Entry 4ENK (X-ray diffraction, 3.04 A resolution); this record covers chains A and B of the 3 polymer chains in the assembly.

[Chain A]
Protein: Alkyltransferase-like protein 1
Organism: Schizosaccharomyces pombe
UniProtKB: Q9UTN9 (ATL1_SCHPO); numbering as in UniProt (aligned over 1-108)
Chain sequence (116 residues; each row starts with the number of its first residue):
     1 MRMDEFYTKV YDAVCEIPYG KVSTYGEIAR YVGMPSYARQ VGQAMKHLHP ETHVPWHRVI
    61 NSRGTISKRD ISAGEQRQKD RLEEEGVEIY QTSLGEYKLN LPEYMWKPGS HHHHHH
Disordered / not traced: 109-116
Construct notes: expression tag (109-116)
Curated features (UniProtKB/Swiss-Prot):
  - site: Tyr25 (Required for phosphate rotation/nucleotide flipping), Arg39 (Arg finger, required for nucleotide flipping), Arg69 (Critical for recognition of O(6)-alkylguanines, probes the electrostatic potential of the flipped base to distinguish between O(6)-alkylguanine and guanine)
  - mutagenesis: Arg69 (R69A/F: Reduces discrimination of modified bases 10-100-fold and increases sensitivity toward alkylating agents)
Reported in the primary citation:
  - binding site for the 13-nt DNA strand: Arg39
  - binding site for the 13-nt DNA strand (chain B): Pro50

[Chain B]
Molecule: 13-nt DNA strand
Sequence (13 nucleotides; each row starts with the number of its first residue):
     1 GCCATGXCTA GTA
Modified positions: 6PO (9-(2-deoxy-5-O-phosphono-beta-D-erythro-pentofuranosyl)-6-propoxy-9H-purin-2-amine) at position 7

[Interface between chain A and chain B]
Residue-residue contacts - 31 pairs, chain A then chain B:
  Thr24(A) with DT9(B), phosphate contact
  Tyr25(A) with 6PO_7(B), base contact; DC8(B), sugar contact; DT9(B), phosphate contact
  Gly26(A) with DC8(B), phosphate contact; DT9(B), hydrogen bond to the phosphate
  Ala38(A) with DC8(B), phosphate contact; DT9(B), sugar contact
  Arg39(A) with DG6(B), hydrogen bond to the base; DC8(B), base contact
  Gly42(A) with 6PO_7(B), sugar contact
  Gln43(A) with 6PO_7(B), phosphate contact
  Met45(A) with 6PO_7(B), base contact
  Lys46(A) with DG6(B), phosphate contact; 6PO_7(B), salt bridge to the phosphate
  Leu48(A) with 6PO_7(B), base contact
  Pro50(A) with 6PO_7(B), base contact
  Trp56(A) with 6PO_7(B), base contact
  Val59(A) with 6PO_7(B), base contact
  Asn61(A) with DC8(B), phosphate contact; DT9(B), phosphate contact
  Ser62(A) with DT9(B), hydrogen bond to the phosphate; DA10(B), hydrogen bond to the phosphate
  Ser67(A) with 6PO_7(B), hydrogen bond to the phosphate; DC8(B), hydrogen bond to the phosphate
  Arg69(A) with 6PO_7(B), phosphate contact
  Asp70(A) with DG6(B), phosphate contact; 6PO_7(B), phosphate contact
  Ile71(A) with 6PO_7(B), phosphate contact
  Arg77(A) with 6PO_7(B), base contact
  Gln78(A) with 6PO_7(B), base contact
Also at the interface, not in a pair above, chain A (23 interface residues in all): Arg30, Ile60

[Summary]
23 residues of chain A and 5 residues of chain B are in contact; the contacts include 6 hydrogen bonds and 1
salt bridge. Polar pairs include Arg39(A)-DG6(B), Gly26(A)-DT9(B) and Ser62(A)-DT9(B). The paper reports a
binding site for the 13-nt DNA strand at Arg39(A); a binding site for the 13-nt DNA strand (chain B) at
Pro50(A).
Here chain A is Alkyltransferase-like protein 1 (Schizosaccharomyces pombe) and chain B is a 13-nt DNA strand.
Entry 4ENK (Crystal structure of S. pombe Atl1 in complex with damaged DNA containing O6-propylguanine) was
determined by X-ray diffraction (same publication as 4ENJ, 4ENM and 4ENN).
